Entry 4QC1 (X-ray diffraction, 1.99 A resolution); this record covers chains A and D.

# Chain A
Name: Bromodomain adjacent to zinc finger domain protein 2B
From: Homo sapiens
UniProtKB: Q9UIF8 (BAZ2B_HUMAN); residues 2062-2166 here = UniProt positions 2062-2166
Sequence (107 residues; row label = number of the first residue in the row):
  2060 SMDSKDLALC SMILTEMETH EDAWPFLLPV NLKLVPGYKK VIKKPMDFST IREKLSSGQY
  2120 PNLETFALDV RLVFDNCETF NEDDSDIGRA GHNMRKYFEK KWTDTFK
Disordered / not traced: 2166
Differences from the reference sequence: expression tag (2060-2061)
Metal / ion sites: Zn2+ site 1: Glu2137, His2151; Zn2+ site 2 near Glu2141 (its only coordinating residue here)
What the authors report for this chain:
  - specificity-determining residues: Glu2141, Asp2142
  - conformationally variable residues (order/disorder transition): Glu2141

# Chain D
Name: acetylated histone 3 peptide (H3K14ac)
Sequence (11 residues; each row starts with the number of its first residue):
     9 KSTGGKAPRK Q
Disordered / not traced: 9-11
Modified / non-standard residues: Lys14 (n(6)-acetyllysine; ALY)
What the authors report for this chain:
  - mutagenesis - R17A: abolished binding to Bromodomain adjacent to zinc finger domain protein 2B (chain A)

# Chain A / chain D interface
Contacting residue pairs (17; chain A residue first):
  Pro2084(A) with Lys14(D)
  Val2089(A) with Lys14(D)
  Tyr2097(A) with Lys14(D)
  Lys2099(A) with Lys18(D)
  Glu2137(A) with Arg17(D), hydrogen bond (backbone-side chain)
  Thr2138(A) with Arg17(D), hydrogen bond (backbone-side chain)
  Phe2139(A) with Pro16(D); Arg17(D), hydrogen bond (backbone-backbone)
  Asn2140(A) with Lys14(D); Ala15(D), hydrogen bond (side chain-backbone); Arg17(D), hydrogen bond (backbone-side chain)
  Glu2141(A) with Ala15(D), hydrogen bond (backbone-backbone); Arg17(D), salt bridge
  Asp2142(A) with Arg17(D), salt bridge
  Ser2144(A) with Ala15(D)
  Ile2146(A) with Gly13(D); Lys14(D)
Also at the interface, not in a pair above, chain A (16 interface residues in all): Trp2083, Phe2085, Val2094, Cys2136
Interface features reported in the paper:
  - pairs named by the authors: Tyr2097(A)-Lys14(D) (water-mediated contact), Glu2137(A)-Arg17(D) (backbone contact), Phe2139(A)-Pro16(D) (hydrophobic contact), Asn2140(A)-Lys14(D) (hydrogen bond), Glu2141(A)-Arg17(D) (salt bridge), Asp2142(A)-Arg17(D) (salt bridge)

# In short
16 residues of chain A and 6 residues of chain D are in contact, with 6 hydrogen bonds and 2 salt bridges.
Polar pairs include Glu2141(A)-Arg17(D), Asp2142(A)-Arg17(D) and Glu2137(A)-Arg17(D). The authors report a
water-mediated contact between Tyr2097(A) and Lys14(D); a backbone contact between Glu2137(A) and Arg17(D); a
hydrophobic contact between Phe2139(A) and Pro16(D). From the paper: R17A of chain D abolishes binding to
Bromodomain adjacent to zinc finger domain protein 2B (chain A); specificity determinants Glu2141(A) and
Asp2142(A).
Here chain A is Bromodomain adjacent to zinc finger domain protein 2B (Homo sapiens) and chain D is acetylated
histone 3 peptide (H3K14ac). Entry 4QC1 (Crystal structure of human BAZ2B bromodomain in complex with an
acetylated histone 3 peptide (H3K14ac)) was determined by X-ray diffraction (same publication as 4Q6F and
4QBM).
